5TT2 - chains C and D; structure by X-ray diffraction, 2.95 A resolution.

== Chain C (and D) ==
Protein: Cystathionine gamma-lyase
Organism: Homo sapiens
Notes: EC 4.4.1.1; chain D of this document is another copy of the same molecule, construct and numbering; everything in this record applies to it too
UniProt: P32929 (CGL_HUMAN); residues 21-424 here correspond to UniProt positions 2-405 (UniProt number = residue number - 19)
Amino-acid sequence (422 residues; numbered 3 to 424; the number before each row is that of its first residue):
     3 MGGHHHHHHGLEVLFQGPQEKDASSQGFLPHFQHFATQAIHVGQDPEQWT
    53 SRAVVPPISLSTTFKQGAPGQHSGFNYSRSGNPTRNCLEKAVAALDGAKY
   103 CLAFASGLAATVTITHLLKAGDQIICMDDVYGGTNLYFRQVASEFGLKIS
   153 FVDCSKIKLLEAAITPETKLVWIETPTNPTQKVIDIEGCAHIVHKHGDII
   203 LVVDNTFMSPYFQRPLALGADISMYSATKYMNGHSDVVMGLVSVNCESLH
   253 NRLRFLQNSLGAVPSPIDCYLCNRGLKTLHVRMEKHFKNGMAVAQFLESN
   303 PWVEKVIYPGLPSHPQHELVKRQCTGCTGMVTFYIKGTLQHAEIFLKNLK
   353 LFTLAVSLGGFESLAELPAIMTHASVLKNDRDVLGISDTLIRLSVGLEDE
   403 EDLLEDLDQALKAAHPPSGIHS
Unresolved in the structure: 3-28, 47-82, 375-385, 419-424
Sequence notes: initiating methionine (3); expression tag (4-20); engineered mutation N78 (Glu59 in P32929), L138 (Arg119 in P32929), V358 (Glu339 in P32929); conflict I422 (Ser403 in P32929)
Modified residues: K231 ((2S)-2-amino-6-[[3-hydroxy-2-methyl-5-(phosphonooxymethyl)pyridin-4-yl]methylideneamino]hexanoic acid; LLP)
Curated features (UniProtKB/Swiss-Prot):
  - binding site (substrate): R81, Y133
  - modified residue: K231 (N6-(pyridoxal phosphate)lysine)

== Chain C / chain D interface ==
Pairs across the interface (50; chain C residue first):
  H36(C) - D401(D)
  H36(C) - D404(D)  salt bridge
  F37(C) - D401(D)  hydrogen bond (backbone-side chain)
  A38(C) - L399(D)
  A38(C) - E400(D)
  A38(C) - D401(D)  hydrogen bond (backbone-side chain)
  T39(C) - L353(D)
  T39(C) - E400(D)
  T39(C) - D401(D)  hydrogen bond (backbone-side chain)
  T39(C) - D404(D)  hydrogen bond
  I42(C) - F363(D)
  I42(C) - L399(D)
  I42(C) - E400(D)
  H43(C) - L353(D)
  H43(C) - E364(D)
  H43(C) - E400(D)  salt bridge
  N234(C) - R276(D)  hydrogen bond (backbone-side chain)
  G235(C) - R276(D)  hydrogen bond (backbone-side chain)
  S237(C) - R276(D)
  R276(C) - N234(D)  hydrogen bond (side chain-backbone)
  R276(C) - G235(D)  hydrogen bond (side chain-backbone)
  R276(C) - S237(D)
  K279(C) - F363(D)
  T280(C) - F363(D)
  H282(C) - K287(D)
  H282(C) - L399(D)  hydrogen bond (side chain-backbone)
  V283(C) - V283(D)
  V283(C) - K287(D)
  K287(C) - H282(D)
  K287(C) - V283(D)
  L353(C) - T39(D)
  L353(C) - H43(D)
  F363(C) - I42(D)
  F363(C) - K279(D)
  F363(C) - T280(D)
  E364(C) - I42(D)
  E364(C) - H43(D)
  L399(C) - A38(D)
  L399(C) - I42(D)
  L399(C) - H282(D)  hydrogen bond (backbone-side chain)
  E400(C) - A38(D)
  E400(C) - T39(D)
  E400(C) - I42(D)
  E400(C) - H43(D)  salt bridge
  D401(C) - H36(D)
  D401(C) - F37(D)  hydrogen bond (side chain-backbone)
  D401(C) - A38(D)  hydrogen bond (side chain-backbone)
  D401(C) - T39(D)  hydrogen bond (side chain-backbone)
  D404(C) - H36(D)  salt bridge
  D404(C) - T39(D)  hydrogen bond
Also at the interface, not in a pair above, chain D (23 interface residues in all): F34

== Summary ==
The interface between chain C and chain D involves 22 residues on one side and 23 on the other; the contacts
include 14 hydrogen bonds and 4 salt bridges. Polar contacts include H36(C)-D404(D), H43(C)-E400(D) and
F37(C)-D401(D).
Chain C and chain D are both Cystathionine gamma-lyase (Homo sapiens); the structure, Inactive conformation of
engineered human cystathionine gamma lyase (E59N, R119L, E339V) to depleting methionine, was determined by
X-ray diffraction together with 5TSU from the same study.
